Entry 6Z00 (X-ray diffraction, 1.42 A resolution); this record covers chains A and C.

== Chain A ==
Name: Acyl-CoA N-acyltransferases (NAT) superfamily protein
Source organism: Arabidopsis thaliana
Reference sequence: Q9LFM3 (Q9LFM3_ARATH); residue numbers follow UniProt; this construct covers 1-164
Amino-acid sequence (170 residues; each row starts with the number of its first residue):
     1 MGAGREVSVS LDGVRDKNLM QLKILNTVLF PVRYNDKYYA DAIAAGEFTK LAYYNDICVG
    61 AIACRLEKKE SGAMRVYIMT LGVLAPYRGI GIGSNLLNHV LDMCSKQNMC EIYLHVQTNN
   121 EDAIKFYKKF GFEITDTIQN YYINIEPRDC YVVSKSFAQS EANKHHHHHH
Unresolved in the structure: 1, 158-170
Differences from the reference sequence: expression tag (165-170)
Small-molecule neighbours: carboxymethyl coenzyme A (CMC): Ala3, Phe30, Met79, Thr80, Leu81, Gly82, Val83, Tyr87, Arg88, Gly89, Ile90, Gly91, Ile92, Gly93, Ser94, Leu114, His115, Val116, Asn120, Asp122, Ala123, Lys125, Phe126, Tyr127

== Chain C ==
Name: Met-val-asn-ala-leu
Amino-acid sequence (5 residues; each row starts with the number of its first residue):
   204 MVNAL
Covalent attachments: carboxymethyl coenzyme A (CMC) linked to Met204

== Interface between chain A and chain C ==
Residue-residue contacts (20; chain A residue first):
  Phe30(A) - Met204(C)  hydrophobic
  Pro31(A) - Met204(C)
  Val32(A) - Met204(C)  hydrophobic
  Val32(A) - Val205(C)
  Val32(A) - Asn206(C)
  Val32(A) - Ala207(C)
  Arg33(A) - Ala207(C)
  Tyr34(A) - Met204(C)
  Tyr34(A) - Val205(C)  hydrogen bond (side chain-backbone)
  Tyr34(A) - Asn206(C)
  Asn35(A) - Leu208(C)
  Lys37(A) - Leu208(C)
  Tyr38(A) - Leu208(C)
  Met79(A) - Met204(C)
  Met79(A) - Val205(C)  hydrogen bond (backbone-backbone)
  His115(A) - Met204(C)  hydrogen bond (backbone-backbone)
  Tyr141(A) - Val205(C)
  Tyr141(A) - Asn206(C)  hydrogen bond (side chain-backbone)
  Tyr142(A) - Met204(C)  hydrogen bond (side chain-backbone)
  Ile145(A) - Met204(C)  hydrophobic
Also at the interface, not in a pair above, chain A (15 interface residues in all): Asp41, Gln117

== In short ==
15 residues of chain A and 5 residues of chain C are in contact; the contacts include 5 hydrogen bonds. Among
the polar pairs are Tyr34(A)-Val205(C), Tyr141(A)-Asn206(C) and Tyr142(A)-Met204(C). Bound to chain A:
carboxymethyl coenzyme A. Covalently linked carboxymethyl coenzyme A: at Met204(C).
Chain A is Acyl-CoA N-acyltransferases (NAT) superfamily protein (Arabidopsis thaliana) and chain C is
Met-val-asn-ala-leu; the structure, Arabidopsis thaliana Naa50 in complex with bisubstrate analogue
CoA-Ac-MVNAL, was determined by X-ray diffraction, deposited together with 6YZZ.
